1GZ9 - chain A; structure by X-ray diffraction, 1.70 A resolution.

# Chain A
Protein: Erythrina crista-galli lectin
Source organism: Erythrina CRISTA-GALLI
Amino-acid sequence (239 residues; each row starts with the number of its first residue):
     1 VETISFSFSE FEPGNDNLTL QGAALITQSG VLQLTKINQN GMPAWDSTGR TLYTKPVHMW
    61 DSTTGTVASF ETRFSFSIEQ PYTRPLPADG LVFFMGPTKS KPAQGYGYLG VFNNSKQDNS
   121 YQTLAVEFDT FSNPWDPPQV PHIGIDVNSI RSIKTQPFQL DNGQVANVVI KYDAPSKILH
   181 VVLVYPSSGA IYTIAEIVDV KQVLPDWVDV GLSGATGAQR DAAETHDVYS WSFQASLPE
Ion coordination: Mn2+: Glu127, Asp129, Asp136, His142; Ca2+: Asp129, Phe131, Asn133, Asp136

# Overview
Glu127, Asp129, Asp136 and His142 coordinate Mn2+. Asp129, Phe131, Asn133 and Asp136 form the Ca2+ site.
Chain A is Erythrina crista-galli lectin (Erythrina CRISTA-GALLI); the structure, High-Resolution Crystal
Structure of Erythrina cristagalli Lectin in Complex with 2'-alpha-L-Fucosyllactose, was determined by X-ray
diffraction (same publication as 1GZC).
